4JSU - chains O and U of the 32 polymer chains in the assembly; structure by X-ray diffraction, 2.90 A resolution.

== Chain O ==
Protein: Proteasome subunit alpha type-2
Organism: Saccharomyces cerevisiae
Notes: EC 3.4.25.1
UniProt: P23639 (PSA2_YEAST); residue numbers follow UniProt; this construct covers 1-250
Chain sequence (250 residues; each row starts with the number of its first residue):
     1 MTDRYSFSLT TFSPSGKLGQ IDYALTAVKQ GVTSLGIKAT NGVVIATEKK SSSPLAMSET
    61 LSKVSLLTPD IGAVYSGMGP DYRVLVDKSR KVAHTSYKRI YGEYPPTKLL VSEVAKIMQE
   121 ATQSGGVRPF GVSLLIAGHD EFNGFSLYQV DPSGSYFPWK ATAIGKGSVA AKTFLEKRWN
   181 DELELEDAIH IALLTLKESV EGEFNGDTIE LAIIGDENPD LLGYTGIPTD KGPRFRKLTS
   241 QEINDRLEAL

== Chain U ==
Protein: Proteasome subunit alpha type-1
Organism: Saccharomyces cerevisiae
Notes: EC 3.4.25.1
UniProt: P21243 (PSA1_YEAST); residues -8 to 243 here correspond to UniProt positions 1-252 (UniProt number = residue number + 9)
Chain sequence (252 residues; each row starts with the number of its first residue; numbers below 1 keep their minus sign (Met-8 is residue -8)):
    -8 MSGAAAASAA GYDRHITIFS PEGRLYQVEY AFKATNQTNI NSLAVRGKDC TVVISQKKVP
    52 DKLLDPTTVS YIFCISRTIG MVVNGPIPDA RNAALRAKAE AAEFRYKYGY DMPCDVLAKR
   112 MANLSQIYTQ RAYMRPLGVI LTFVSVDEEL GPSIYKTDPA GYYVGYKATA TGPKQQEITT
   172 NLENHFKKSK IDHINEESWE KVVEFAITHM IDALGTEFSK NDLEVGVATK DKFFTLSAEN
   232 IEERLVAIAE QD
Disordered / not traced: -8 to 0

== Chain O / chain U interface ==
Residue-residue contacts - 69 pairs, chain O then chain U:
  Asp3(O) - Arg122(U)  salt bridge
  Asp3(O) - Tyr124(U)
  Tyr5(O) - Ile7(U)
  Tyr5(O) - Ala123(U)  hydrophobic
  Tyr5(O) - Tyr124(U)  hydrophobic
  Leu9(O) - Ile9(U)  hydrophobic
  Leu9(O) - Ala123(U)  hydrophobic
  Gln20(O) - Ile9(U)
  Gln20(O) - Phe10(U)  hydrogen bond (side chain-backbone)
  Tyr23(O) - Phe10(U)  hydrophobic
  Tyr23(O) - Ser11(U)
  Tyr23(O) - Pro12(U)  hydrophobic
  Tyr23(O) - Gly14(U)
  Ala24(O) - Phe10(U)  hydrophobic
  Thr26(O) - Pro12(U)
  Thr26(O) - Glu13(U)
  Ala27(O) - Gly14(U)
  Gln30(O) - Glu13(U)
  Ser52(O) - Tyr153(U)
  Pro54(O) - Lys158(U)
  Pro54(O) - Glu174(U)
  Leu55(O) - Tyr157(U)
  Leu55(O) - Lys158(U)  hydrogen bond (backbone-backbone)
  Leu55(O) - Ala159(U)
  Leu55(O) - Thr170(U)
  Leu55(O) - Leu173(U)  hydrophobic
  Leu55(O) - Glu174(U)
  Leu55(O) - Phe177(U)  hydrophobic
  Ala56(O) - Gly156(U)
  Ala56(O) - Tyr157(U)  hydrophobic
  Met57(O) - Arg37(U)
  Met57(O) - Val155(U)
  Met57(O) - Gly156(U)  hydrogen bond (backbone-backbone)
  Met57(O) - Tyr157(U)
  Met57(O) - Lys158(U)
  Thr60(O) - Tyr146(U)
  Thr60(O) - Val155(U)
  Thr60(O) - Gly156(U)  hydrogen bond (side chain-backbone)
  Leu61(O) - Tyr153(U)
  Leu61(O) - Val155(U)  hydrophobic
  Met78(O) - Phe10(U)  hydrophobic
  Met78(O) - Leu16(U)  hydrophobic
  Pro80(O) - Gln117(U)
  Pro80(O) - Ala151(U)
  Pro80(O) - Gly152(U)
  Pro80(O) - Tyr153(U)
  Asp81(O) - Gln117(U)
  Arg83(O) - Ala113(U)  hydrogen bond (side chain-backbone)
  Arg83(O) - Asn114(U)
  Arg83(O) - Gly152(U)  hydrogen bond (side chain-backbone)
  Arg83(O) - Tyr154(U)
  Val84(O) - Asn114(U)
  Val84(O) - Gln117(U)
  Asp87(O) - Lys110(U)  salt bridge
  Asp87(O) - Asn114(U)
  Ala121(O) - Gln121(U)
  Gly125(O) - Arg122(U)
  Gly126(O) - Arg122(U)
  Gly126(O) - Ala123(U)  hydrogen bond (backbone-backbone)
  Val127(O) - Gln121(U)
  Val127(O) - Arg122(U)
  Arg128(O) - Thr8(U)
  Arg128(O) - Phe10(U)
  Arg128(O) - Leu16(U)
  Arg128(O) - Thr120(U)  hydrogen bond (side chain-backbone)
  Arg128(O) - Gln121(U)  hydrogen bond (backbone-backbone)
  Pro129(O) - Phe10(U)
  Phe130(O) - Gln121(U)
  Gly131(O) - Phe10(U)
Interface residues without a listed pair, chain O (33 interface residues in all): Met1, Thr2, Ser53

== Overview ==
Chain O and chain U each contribute 33 residues to their interface, with 9 hydrogen bonds and 2 salt bridges.
Polar contacts include Asp3(O)-Arg122(U), Asp87(O)-Lys110(U) and Gln20(O)-Phe10(U).
Chain O is Proteasome subunit alpha type-2 and chain U is Proteasome subunit alpha type-1, both from
Saccharomyces cerevisiae; the structure, Yeast 20S proteasome in complex with the dimerized linear mimetic of
TMC-95A - yCP:3a, was determined by X-ray diffraction together with 4JSQ and 4JT0 from the same study.
